Entry 7TAN (electron microscopy, 3.00 A resolution); this record covers chains G and J of the 12 polymer chains in the assembly.

[Chain G]
Molecule: Histone H2A type 1
Source organism: Homo sapiens
Reference sequence: P0C0S8 (H2A1_HUMAN); residues 1-129 here correspond to UniProt positions 2-130 (UniProt number = residue number + 1)
Amino-acid sequence (129 residues; row label = number of the first residue in the row):
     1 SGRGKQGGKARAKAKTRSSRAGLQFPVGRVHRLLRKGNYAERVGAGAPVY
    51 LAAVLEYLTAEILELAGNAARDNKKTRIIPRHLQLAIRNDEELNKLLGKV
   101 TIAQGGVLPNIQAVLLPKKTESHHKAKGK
Not modelled in the structure: 1-9, 118-129
Reported in the primary citation:
  - mutagenesis - E56A, D72A, N89A, E91A: unchanged binding to Serine/threonine-protein kinase VRK1
  - mutagenesis - E61A/E64S/N68A/D72S/N89A/D90A/E91S: abolished binding to Serine/threonine-protein kinase VRK1

[Chain J]
Molecule: Widom 601 DNA
Source organism: synthetic construct
Sequence (185 nucleotides; row label = number of the first residue in the row; numbers below 1 keep their minus sign (DA-92 is residue -92)):
   -92 ATCCCTATACGCGGCCGCCCTGGAGAATCCCGGTGCCGAGGCCGCTCAAT
   -42 TGGTCGTAGACAGCTCTAGCACCGCTTAAACGCACGTACGCGCTGTCCCC
     8 CGCGTTTTAACCGCCAAGGGGATTACTCCCTAGTCTCCAGGCACGTGTCA
    58 GATATATACATCCTGTGCATGTATTGAACAGCGAT
Not modelled in the structure: -92 to -77, 71-92

[Interface between chain G and chain J]
Residue-residue contacts (10; chain G residue first):
  Arg11(G) with DT-43(J), base contact
  Ala14(G) with DT-42(J), phosphate contact
  Lys15(G) with DT-43(J), phosphate contact; DT-42(J), hydrogen bond to the phosphate
  Thr16(G) with DT-43(J), phosphate contact
  Arg17(G) with DT-43(J), salt bridge to the phosphate
  Arg20(G) with DT-42(J), salt bridge to the phosphate
  Arg29(G) with DA-44(J), phosphate contact
  Arg32(G) with DA-44(J), salt bridge to the phosphate
  Arg77(G) with DA-54(J), sugar contact
Interface residues without a listed pair, chain G (13 interface residues in all): Ala12, Lys13, Gly28, Arg42
Interface residues without a listed pair, chain J (6 interface residues in all): DG-41, DA-35

[Summary]
13 residues of chain G and 6 residues of chain J are in contact, with 1 hydrogen bond and 3 salt bridges.
Among the polar pairs are Lys15(G)-DT-42(J), Arg17(G)-DT-43(J) and Arg20(G)-DT-42(J). The paper reports that
E61A/E64S/N68A/D72S/N89A/D90A/E91S of chain G abolish binding to Serine/threonine-protein kinase VRK1; E56A,
D72A and N89A of chain G, among others, leave binding to Serine/threonine-protein kinase VRK1 unchanged.
Chain G is Histone H2A type 1 (Homo sapiens) and chain J is Widom 601 DNA (synthetic construct); the
structure, Structure of VRK1 C-terminal tail bound to nucleosome core particle, was determined by electron
microscopy.
